Entry 7FIZ (electron microscopy, 3.28 A resolution); this record covers chains E and A of the 7 polymer chains in the assembly.

# Chain E (and A)
Molecule: Lon protease
From: Meiothermus taiwanensis
Notes: EC 3.4.21.53; chain A of this document is another copy of the same molecule, construct and numbering; everything in this record applies to it too
UniProtKB: A0A059VAZ3 (A0A059VAZ3_9DEIN); residues 1-793 here = UniProt positions 1-793
Amino-acid sequence (806 residues; row label = number of the first residue in the row):
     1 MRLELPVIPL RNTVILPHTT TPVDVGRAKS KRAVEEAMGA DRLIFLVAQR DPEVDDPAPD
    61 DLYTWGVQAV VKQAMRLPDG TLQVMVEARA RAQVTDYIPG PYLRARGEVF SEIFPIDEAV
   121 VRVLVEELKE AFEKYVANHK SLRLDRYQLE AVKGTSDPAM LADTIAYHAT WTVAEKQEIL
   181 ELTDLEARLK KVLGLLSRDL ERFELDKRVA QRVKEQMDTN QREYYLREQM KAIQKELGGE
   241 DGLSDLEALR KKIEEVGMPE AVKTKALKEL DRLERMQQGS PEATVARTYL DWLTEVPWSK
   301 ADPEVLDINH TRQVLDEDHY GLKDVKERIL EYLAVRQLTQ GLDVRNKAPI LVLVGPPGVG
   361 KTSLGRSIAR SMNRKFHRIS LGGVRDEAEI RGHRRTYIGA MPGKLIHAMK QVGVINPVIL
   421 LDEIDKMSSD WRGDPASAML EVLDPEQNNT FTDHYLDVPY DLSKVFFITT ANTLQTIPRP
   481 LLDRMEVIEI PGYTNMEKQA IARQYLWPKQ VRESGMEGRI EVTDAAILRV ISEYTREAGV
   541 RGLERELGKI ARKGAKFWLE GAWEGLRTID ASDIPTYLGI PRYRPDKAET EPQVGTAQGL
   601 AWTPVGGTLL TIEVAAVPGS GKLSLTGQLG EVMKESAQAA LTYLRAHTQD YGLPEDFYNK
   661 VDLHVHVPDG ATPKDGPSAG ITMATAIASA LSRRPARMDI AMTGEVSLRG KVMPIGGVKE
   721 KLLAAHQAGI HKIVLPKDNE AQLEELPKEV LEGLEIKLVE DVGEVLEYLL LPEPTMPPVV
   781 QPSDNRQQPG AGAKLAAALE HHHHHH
Unresolved in the structure: 1, 781-806
Sequence notes: expression tag (794-806)
From the paper describing this entry:
  - catalytic residues: Ser678 (citing earlier work)

# Chain E / chain A interface
Residue-residue contacts (17; chain E residue first):
  Arg208(E) - Glu236(A)
  Val209(E) - Ala232(A)
  Val209(E) - Ile233(A)  hydrophobic
  Val209(E) - Glu236(A)  hydrogen bond (backbone-side chain)
  Arg212(E) - Ala232(A)
  Arg212(E) - Lys235(A)
  Arg212(E) - Glu236(A)  salt bridge
  Val213(E) - Glu228(A)
  Val213(E) - Gln229(A)
  Val213(E) - Ala232(A)  hydrophobic
  Gln216(E) - Glu228(A)
  Gln216(E) - Lys231(A)  hydrogen bond (side chain-backbone)
  Gln216(E) - Ala232(A)
  Gln216(E) - Lys235(A)
  Met217(E) - Glu228(A)
  Asn220(E) - Tyr224(A)  hydrogen bond
  Ile398(E) - Trp431(A)  hydrophobic

# In short
8 residues of chain E face 9 of chain A across their interface; the contacts include 3 hydrogen bonds and 1
salt bridge. Polar contacts include Arg212(E)-Glu236(A), Val209(E)-Glu236(A) and Gln216(E)-Lys231(A). The
paper reports the catalytic residue Ser678(E).
Chain E and chain A are both Lon protease (Meiothermus taiwanensis); the structure, Processive cleavage of
substrate at individual proteolytic active sites of the Lon protease complex (conformation 3), was determined
by electron microscopy (same publication as 7EV4, 7EV6, 7FID and 7FIE).
